8ZR4 - chains B and D of the 12 polymer chains in the assembly; structure by electron microscopy, 1.90 A resolution.

== Chain B ==
Molecule: 4N2C402_Fab_L
Organism: Homo sapiens
Sequence (113 residues; numbered 1 to 113; the number before each row is that of its first residue):
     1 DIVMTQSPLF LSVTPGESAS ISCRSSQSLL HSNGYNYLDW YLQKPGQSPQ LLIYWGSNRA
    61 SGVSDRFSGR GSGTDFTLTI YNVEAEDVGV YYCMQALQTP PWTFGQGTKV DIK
Not modelled in the structure: 1, 113
Cystine bridges: Cys23-Cys93
Residues lining bound ligands: N-acetylglucosamine (NAG; 2-acetamido-2-deoxy-beta-D-glucopyranose): Gly16, Ser18, Asn82

== Chain D ==
Molecule: Neuraminidase
Organism: Influenza A virus
Notes: EC 3.2.1.18
Reference sequence: A0A346HBH4 (A0A346HBH4_9INFA); residues 1-393 here correspond to UniProt positions 77-469 (UniProt number = residue number + 76)
Sequence (393 residues; each row starts with the number of its first residue):
     1 ICPKPAEYRN WSKPQCGITG FAPFSKDNSI RLSAGGDIWV TREPYVSCDP DKCYQFALGQ
    61 GTTINNVHSN NTARDRTPHR TLLMNELGVP FHLGTKQVCI AWSSSSCHDG KAWLHVCITG
   121 DDKNATASFI YNGRLVDSVV SWSKDILRTQ ESECVCINGT CTVVMTDGNA TGKADTKILF
   181 IEEGKIVHTS KLSGSAQHVE ECSCYPRYPG VRCVCRDNWK GSNRPIVDIN IKDHSIVSSY
   241 VCSGLVGDTP RKTDSSSSSH CLNPNNEKGG HGVKGWAFDD GNDVWMGRTI NETSRLGYET
   301 FKVVEGWSNP KSKLQINRQV IVDRGDRSGY SGIFSVEGKS CINRCFYVEL IRGRKEETEV
   361 LWTSNSIVVF CGTSGTYGTG SWPDGADLNL MHI
Not modelled in the structure: 1-5, 392-393
Cystine bridges: Cys16-Cys341, Cys48-Cys53, Cys99-Cys117, Cys107-Cys154, Cys156-Cys161, Cys202-Cys215, Cys204-Cys213, Cys242-Cys261, Cys345-Cys371
Bound ions: Ca2+: Asp217, Gly221, Asp248, Gly269, His271
Residues lining bound ligands:
  - N-acetylglucosamine (NAG; 2-acetamido-2-deoxy-beta-D-glucopyranose), molecule 1: Asn70, Asn71, Leu361
  - N-acetylglucosamine (NAG), molecule 2: Asn291, Glu292, Thr293, Ser294, Leu296

== How chain B and chain D interact ==
Contacting residue pairs - 13 pairs, chain B then chain D:
  Leu30(B) - Asn71(D)
  Ser32(B) - Ala73(D)
  Ser32(B) - Lys355(D)
  Asn33(B) - Ala73(D)
  Asn33(B) - Arg74(D)
  Gly34(B) - Arg74(D)  hydrogen bond (backbone-side chain)
  Tyr35(B) - Arg74(D)
  Tyr35(B) - Asp75(D)  hydrogen bond
  Tyr35(B) - Arg76(D)  hydrogen bond (side chain-backbone)
  Tyr54(B) - Asp122(D)
  Tyr54(B) - Lys123(D)
  Trp55(B) - Arg76(D)
  Trp55(B) - Asp122(D)
Also at the interface, not in a pair above, chain B (8 interface residues in all): Asn58

== Overview ==
Chain B and chain D each contribute 8 residues to their interface; the contacts include 3 hydrogen bonds.
Polar pairs include Gly34(B)-Arg74(D), Tyr35(B)-Asp75(D) and Tyr35(B)-Arg76(D). Chain B binds
N-acetylglucosamine. Ligands of chain D: N-acetylglucosamine. Asp217(D), Gly221(D), Asp248(D), Gly269(D) and
His271(D) coordinate Ca2+.
Here chain B is 4N2C402_Fab_L (Homo sapiens) and chain D is Neuraminidase (Influenza A virus). Entry 8ZR4
(Cryo-EM structure of the N2-4N2C402 complex at a resolution of 1.9 angstrom) was determined by electron
microscopy.
